Entry 8X6B (X-ray diffraction, 2.00 A resolution); this record covers chains B and A.

Chain B:
Molecule: Transmembrane protein PVRIG
Source organism: Homo sapiens
UniProt: Q6DKI7 (PVRIG_HUMAN); residues 1-116 here correspond to UniProt positions 39-154 (UniProt number = residue number + 38)
Chain sequence (141 residues; each row starts with the number of its first residue; numbers below 1 keep their minus sign (Met-24 is residue -24)):
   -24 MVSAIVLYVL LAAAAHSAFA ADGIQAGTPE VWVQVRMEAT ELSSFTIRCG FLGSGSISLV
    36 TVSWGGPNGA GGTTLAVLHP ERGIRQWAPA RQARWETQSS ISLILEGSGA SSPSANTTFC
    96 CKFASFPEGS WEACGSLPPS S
Disordered / not traced: -24 to 2, 14-18, 83-86, 115-116
Differences from the reference sequence: initiating methionine (-24); expression tag (-23 to 0); engineered mutation Ser89 (Cys127 in Q6DKI7)
Cystine bridges: Cys24-Cys96, Cys95-Cys109
Glycans and other covalent adducts: N-acetylglucosamine (NAG) linked to Asn91

Chain A:
Molecule: Nectin-2
Source organism: Homo sapiens
UniProt: Q92692 (NECT2_HUMAN); residues 2-128 here correspond to UniProt positions 32-158 (UniProt number = residue number + 30)
Chain sequence (128 residues; each row starts with the number of its first residue):
     1 MQDVRVQVLP EVRGQLGGTV ELPCHLLPPV PGLYISLVTW QRPDAPANHQ NVAAFHPKMG
    61 PSFPSPKPGS ERLSFVSAKQ STGQDTEAEL QDATLALHGL TVEDEGNYTC EFATFPKGSV
   121 RGMTWLRV
Disordered / not traced: 1-2
Differences from the reference sequence: initiating methionine (1)
Cystine bridges: Cys24-Cys110
Curated features (UniProtKB/Swiss-Prot):
  - glycosylation: Asn107 (N-linked (GlcNAc...) asparagine)

Chain B / chain A interface:
Residue-residue contacts (45):
  Ser33(B) with Ser36(A), hydrogen bond (backbone-side chain); His56(A)
  Leu34(B) with Ser36(A); Ala113(A); Thr114(A)
  Thr36(B) with Gly118(A); Ser119(A), hydrogen bond
  Asn43(B) with Ser119(A)
  Gly44(B) with Ser119(A); Arg121(A)
  Ala45(B) with Arg121(A)
  Val52(B) with Thr114(A); Phe115(A); Pro116(A); Gly118(A)
  His54(B) with Tyr34(A); Ser36(A); Phe115(A)
  Arg57(B) with Tyr34(A); Phe115(A)
  Gly58(B) with Phe115(A)
  Arg60(B) with Phe115(A)
  Trp62(B) with Pro116(A)
  Lys97(B) with Glu111(A), salt bridge; Ser119(A); Arg121(A)
  Ala99(B) with Leu37(A), hydrophobic; Ala113(A), hydrophobic
  Ser100(B) with Leu37(A)
  Phe101(B) with Leu37(A), hydrophobic; His56(A); Met59(A), hydrophobic; Gly60(A); Pro61(A); Ser62(A)
  Pro102(B) with Ser62(A), hydrogen bond (backbone-side chain); Pro64(A)
  Glu103(B) with Asn51(A); Pro64(A)
  Gly104(B) with Asn51(A)
  Ser105(B) with Thr39(A), hydrogen bond; Gln41(A); Asn51(A), hydrogen bond (backbone-side chain)
  Trp106(B) with Ala47(A); Asn51(A)
Other interface residues (no listed pair), chain B (22 interface residues in all): Ile59
Other interface residues (no listed pair), chain A (23 interface residues in all): Ala54, Lys117

Summary:
22 residues of chain B and 23 residues of chain A are in contact; the contacts include 5 hydrogen bonds and 1
salt bridge. Polar pairs include Lys97(B)-Glu111(A), Ser33(B)-Ser36(A) and Thr36(B)-Ser119(A).
N-acetylglucosamine is covalently linked to Asn91(B).
Chain B is Transmembrane protein PVRIG and chain A is Nectin-2, both from Homo sapiens; the structure, Crystal
structure of immune receptor PVRIG in complex with ligand Nectin-2, was determined by X-ray diffraction.
